Entry 6YQR (X-ray diffraction, 1.68 A resolution); this record covers chain AAA.

[Chain AAA]
Protein: Bromodomain-containing protein 9
Source organism: Homo sapiens
Reference sequence: Q9H8M2 (BRD9_HUMAN); residues 18-122 here correspond to UniProt positions 134-238 (UniProt number = residue number + 116)
Sequence (106 residues; numbered 17 to 122; the number before each row is that of its first residue):
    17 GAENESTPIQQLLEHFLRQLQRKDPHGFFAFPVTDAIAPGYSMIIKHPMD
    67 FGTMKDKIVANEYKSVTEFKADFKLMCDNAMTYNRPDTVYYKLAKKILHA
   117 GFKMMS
Disordered / not traced: 17-21
Sequence notes: expression tag (17)
Small-molecule neighbours: P8W (2,4-dimethyl-5-[(2-phenylphenyl)methylamino]pyridazin-3-one): His42, Gly43, Phe44, Phe45, Phe47, Pro48, Val49, Ile53, Ala54, Tyr57, Ala96, Tyr99, Asn100, Tyr106
Curated features (UniProtKB/Swiss-Prot):
  - region: Thr98 to Asn100 (Histone H4K5ac H4K8ac and histone H4K5bu H4K8bu binding)
  - site (Histone H4K5ac H4K8ac and histone H4K5bu H4K8bu binding): Ile53, Tyr106

[Overview]
Ligands of chain AAA: compound P8W.
Chain AAA is Bromodomain-containing protein 9 (Homo sapiens); the structure, BRD9 with
Biphenyl-methylamino-dimethylpyridazinone, was determined by X-ray diffraction together with 6YQW, 6YQS and
6YQZ from the same study.
